7O7K - chain A; structure by X-ray diffraction, 1.82 A resolution.

# Chain A
Name: Dual specificity tyrosine-phosphorylation-regulated kinase 1A
Source organism: Homo sapiens
Notes: EC 2.7.12.1
UniProtKB: Q13627 (DYR1A_HUMAN); numbering as in UniProt (aligned over 127-485)
Sequence (361 residues; row label = number of the first residue in the row):
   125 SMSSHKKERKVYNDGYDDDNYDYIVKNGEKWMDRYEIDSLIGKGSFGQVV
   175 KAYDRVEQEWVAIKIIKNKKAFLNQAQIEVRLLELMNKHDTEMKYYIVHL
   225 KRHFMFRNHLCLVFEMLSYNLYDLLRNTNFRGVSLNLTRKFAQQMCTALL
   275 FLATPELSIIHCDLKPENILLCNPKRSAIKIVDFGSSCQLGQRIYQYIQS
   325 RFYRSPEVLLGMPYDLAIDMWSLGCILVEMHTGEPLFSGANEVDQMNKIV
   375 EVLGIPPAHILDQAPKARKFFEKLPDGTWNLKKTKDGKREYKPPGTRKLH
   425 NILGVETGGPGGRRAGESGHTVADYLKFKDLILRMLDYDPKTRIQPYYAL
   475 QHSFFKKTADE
Unresolved in the structure: 125-133, 411-412, 481-485
Sequence notes: expression tag (125-126)
Modified / non-standard residues: Tyr321 (O-phosphotyrosine; PTR)
UniProt features mapped onto this chain:
  - active site: Asp287 (Proton acceptor)
  - binding site (ATP): Ile165 to Val173, Lys188, Phe238 to Leu241
  - modified residue: Tyr140 (Phosphotyrosine), Tyr145 (Phosphotyrosine), Tyr159 (Phosphotyrosine), Tyr177 (Phosphotyrosine), Tyr219 (Phosphotyrosine), Ser310 (Phosphoserine), Tyr319 (Phosphotyrosine), Tyr321 (Phosphotyrosine), Thr402 (Phosphothreonine), Tyr449 (Phosphotyrosine)
  - mutagenesis: Lys188 (K188R: Abolished protein kinase activity), Tyr321 (Y321F: Mildly reduces kinase activity. Does not abolish autophosphorylation on tyrosine residues)
Small-molecule neighbours:
  - Abemaciclib (6ZV; N-{5-[(4-ethylpiperazin-1-yl)methyl]pyridin-2-yl}-5-fluoro-4-[4-fluoro-2-methyl-1-(propan-2-yl)-1H-benzimidazol-6-yl]py rimidin-2-amine): Ile165, Gly166, Phe170, Val173, Ala186, Lys188, Glu203, Val222, Phe238, Glu239, Met240, Leu241, Ser242, Tyr243, Asn244, Asp247, Glu291, Asn292, Leu294, Val306, Asp307
  - citrate anion (FLC), molecule 1: Lys167, Gly168, Ser169, Phe170, Asp287, Lys289, Asp307
  - citrate anion (FLC), molecule 2: Ser169, Phe170, Lys188, Phe196, Gln199, Glu203, Asp307, Gly309, Ser310
What the authors report for this chain:
  - binding site for Abemaciclib: Ile165, Lys188, Glu203, Met240, Leu241, Asn244, Asp247
  - catalytic residues: Lys188
  - specificity-determining residues: Asp247 (proposed by the authors, not directly observed)

# Summary
Chain A binds citrate anion and Abemaciclib. From UniProt: active-site residue Asp287, 14 ATP-binding residues
and 2 mutagenesis sites. From the paper: the catalytic residue Lys188; a binding site for Abemaciclib at
Ile165, Lys188 and Glu203 among others.
Chain A is Dual specificity tyrosine-phosphorylation-regulated kinase 1A (Homo sapiens); the structure,
Crystal structure of the human DYRK1A kinase domain bound to abemaciclib, was determined by X-ray diffraction
(same publication as 7O7I and 7O7J).
